Entry 8WRD (electron microscopy, 3.05 A resolution); this record covers chains A and H of the 3 polymer chains in the assembly.

Chain A:
Molecule: Synaptic vesicular amine transporter
From: Homo sapiens
UniProtKB: Q05940 (VMAT2_HUMAN); residues 1-514 here = UniProt positions 1-514
Sequence (514 residues; numbered 1 to 514; the number before each row is that of its first residue):
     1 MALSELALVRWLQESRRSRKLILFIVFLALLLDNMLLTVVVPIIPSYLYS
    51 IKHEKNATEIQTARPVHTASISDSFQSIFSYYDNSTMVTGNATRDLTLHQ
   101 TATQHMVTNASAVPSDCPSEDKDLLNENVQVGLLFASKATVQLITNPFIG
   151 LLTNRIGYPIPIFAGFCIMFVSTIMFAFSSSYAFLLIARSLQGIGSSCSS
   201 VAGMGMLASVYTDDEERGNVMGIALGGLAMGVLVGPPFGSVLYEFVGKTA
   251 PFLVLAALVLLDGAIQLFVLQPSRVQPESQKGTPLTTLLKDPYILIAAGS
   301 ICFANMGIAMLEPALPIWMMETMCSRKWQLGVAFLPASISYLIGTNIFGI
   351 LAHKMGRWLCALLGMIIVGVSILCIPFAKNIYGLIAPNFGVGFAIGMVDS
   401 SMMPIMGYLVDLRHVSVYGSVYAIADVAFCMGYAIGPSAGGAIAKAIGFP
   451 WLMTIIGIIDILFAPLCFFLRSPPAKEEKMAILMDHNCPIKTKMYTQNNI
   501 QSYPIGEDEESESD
Not modelled in the structure: 1-6, 47-124, 478-514
Swiss-Prot annotation at these positions:
  - binding site (serotonin): Leu228, Val232, Asn305, Ile308, Glu312, Phe334, Tyr341, Asp399, Tyr433
  - modified residue (Phosphoserine): Ser511, Ser513
  - glycosylation (N-linked (GlcNAc...) asparagine): Asn84, Asn91
What the authors report for this chain:
  - contacts within the chain: Arg217-Asp411 (hydrogen bond), Asp411-Tyr418 (hydrogen bond), Arg217-Tyr418

Chain H:
Molecule: FabH
From: Mus musculus
Sequence (336 residues; each row starts with the number of its first residue; numbers below 1 keep their minus sign (Gly-7 is residue -7)):
    -7 GGSSRSSLEVKLQESGAELVKPGASVKLSCKASGYTFTSYWIDWVKQRPG
    43 QGLEWIGNIYPGNSSTNYNEKFKNKATLTVDTSSSTAYMQLSSLTSDDSA
    93 VYYCAREDYYDGTYVYYAMDFWGQGTSVTVSSAKTTAPSVYPLAPVCGDT
   143 SGSSVTLGCLVKGYFPEPVTLTWNSGSLSSGVHTFPAVLQSDLYTLSSSV
   193 TVTSSTWPSQSITCNVAHPASSTKVDKKIEPRGPTIKPCPPCKCPAPNLL
   243 GGPSVFIFPPKIKDVLMISLSPIVTCVVVDVSEDDPDVQISWFVNNVEVH
   293 TAQTQTHREDYNSTLRVVSALPIQHQDWMSGKEFKC
Not modelled in the structure: -7 to 0, 225-328
Disulfides: Cys22-Cys96, Cys151-Cys206

Interface between chain A and chain H:
Contacting residue pairs - 27 pairs, chain A then chain H:
  Gln13(A) with Trp33(H); Asn55(H), hydrogen bond; Ser57(H)
  Glu14(A) with Trp33(H); Ser57(H); Thr58(H); Asn59(H), hydrogen bond
  Arg16(A) with Asp35(H), salt bridge; Trp47(H); Asn50(H); Glu99(H), salt bridge; Tyr108(H), hydrogen bond
  Arg17(A) with Tyr106(H); Val107(H); Tyr108(H), hydrogen bond (backbone-backbone)
  Ser18(A) with Val107(H)
  Met206(A) with Thr105(H)
  Phe268(A) with Tyr106(H)
  Val269(A) with Thr105(H); Tyr106(H), hydrogen bond (backbone-backbone)
  Leu270(A) with Gly104(H); Thr105(H); Tyr106(H)
  Gln271(A) with Gly104(H), hydrogen bond (backbone-backbone); Thr105(H), hydrogen bond (side chain-backbone); Tyr106(H)
  Gln276(A) with Asp103(H)
Also at the interface, not in a pair above, chain A (16 interface residues in all): Ser15, Ile22, Pro159, Val210, Leu267
Also at the interface, not in a pair above, chain H (16 interface residues in all): Tyr102

Summary:
Chain A and chain H each contribute 16 residues to their interface, with 7 hydrogen bonds and 2 salt bridges.
Polar contacts include Arg16(A)-Asp35(H), Arg16(A)-Glu99(H) and Gln13(A)-Asn55(H). UniProt lists 9
serotonin-binding residues on chain A. The paper reports contacts within the chain involving Arg217(A),
Asp411(A) and Tyr418(A).
Chain A is Synaptic vesicular amine transporter (Homo sapiens) and chain H is FabH (Mus musculus); the
structure, Human VMAT2 in the apo state, was determined by electron microscopy together with 8WRE and 8WVG
from the same study.
